Entry 6HWA (X-ray diffraction, 2.80 A resolution); this record covers chains S and T of the 28 polymer chains in the assembly.

# Chain S
Molecule: Proteasome subunit alpha type-6
Organism: Saccharomyces cerevisiae S288c
Notes: EC 3.4.25.1
UniProtKB: P40302 (PSA6_YEAST); residues 0-233 here correspond to UniProt positions 1-234 (UniProt number = residue number + 1)
Sequence (234 residues; row label = number of the first residue in the row; numbering starts at 0):
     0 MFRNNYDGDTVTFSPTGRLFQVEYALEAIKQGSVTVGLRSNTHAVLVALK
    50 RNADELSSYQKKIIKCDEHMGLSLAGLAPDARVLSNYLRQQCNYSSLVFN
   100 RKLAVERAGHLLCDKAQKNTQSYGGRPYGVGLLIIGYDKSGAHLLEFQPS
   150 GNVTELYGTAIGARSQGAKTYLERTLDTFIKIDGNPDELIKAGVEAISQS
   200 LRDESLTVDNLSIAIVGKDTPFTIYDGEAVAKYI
Unresolved in the structure: 0-2
Curated features (UniProtKB/Swiss-Prot):
  - modified residue: Ser13 (Phosphoserine)
  - cross-link: Lys190 (Glycyl lysine isopeptide (Lys-Gly) (interchain with G-Cter in ubiquitin))

# Chain T
Molecule: Probable proteasome subunit alpha type-7
Organism: Saccharomyces cerevisiae S288c
Notes: EC 3.4.25.1
UniProtKB: P21242 (PSA7_YEAST); residues -3 to 284 here correspond to UniProt positions 1-288 (UniProt number = residue number + 4)
Sequence (288 residues; each row starts with the number of its first residue; numbers below 1 keep their minus sign (Met-3 is residue -3)):
    -3 MTSIGTGYDLSNSVFSPDGRNFQVEYAVKAVENGTTSIGIKCNDGVVFAV
    47 EKLITSKLLVPQKNVKIQVVDRHIGCVYSGLIPDGRHLVNRGREEAASFK
    97 KLYKTPIPIPAFADRLGQYVQAHTLYNSVRPFGVSTIFGGVDKNGAHLYM
   147 LEPSGSYWGYKGAATGKGRQSAKAELEKLVDHHPEGLSAREAVKQAAKII
   197 YLAHEDNKEKDFELEISWCSLSETNGLHKFVKGDLLQEAIDFAQKEINGD
   247 DDEDEDDSDNVMSSDDENAPVATNANATTDQEGDIHLE
Unresolved in the structure: -3 to 1, 245-284
Curated features (UniProtKB/Swiss-Prot):
  - modified residue: Thr-2 (N-acetylthreonine)

# How chain S and chain T interact
Residue-residue contacts (63):
  Asn4(S) with Leu6(T)
  Tyr5(S) with Asp5(T), hydrogen bond; Leu6(T), hydrophobic
  Thr9(S) with Arg126(T)
  Val10(S) with Gln19(T); Asn123(T); Ser124(T); Val125(T); Arg126(T)
  Thr11(S) with Leu6(T); Gln19(T)
  Phe12(S) with Gln19(T), hydrogen bond (backbone-side chain); Tyr22(T); Ala23(T), hydrophobic; Arg126(T); Pro127(T)
  Ser13(S) with Tyr22(T)
  Pro14(S) with Tyr22(T), hydrophobic; Lys25(T)
  Thr15(S) with Lys25(T)
  Gly16(S) with Tyr22(T); Lys25(T); Ala26(T)
  Leu18(S) with Leu77(T), hydrophobic; Arg126(T)
  Glu105(S) with Lys59(T)
  His109(S) with Arg82(T)
  Cys112(S) with Arg82(T)
  Asp113(S) with Arg82(T), salt bridge; Asn86(T)
  Gln116(S) with Pro79(T); Asp80(T); His83(T), hydrogen bond; Arg126(T)
  Thr119(S) with Arg126(T), hydrogen bond (backbone-side chain)
  Gln120(S) with Val125(T); Arg126(T), hydrogen bond (backbone-backbone); Pro127(T); Phe128(T)
  Ser121(S) with Ser124(T)
  Tyr122(S) with Ser124(T), hydrogen bond (backbone-backbone)
  Ser149(S) with Pro79(T)
  Gly150(S) with Pro79(T)
  Asn151(S) with Ile78(T); Pro79(T)
  Thr153(S) with Leu55(T); Asn60(T)
  Glu154(S) with Val56(T); Lys59(T); Asn60(T), hydrogen bond (backbone-side chain)
  Leu155(S) with Leu54(T); Leu55(T), hydrophobic; Val56(T)
  Tyr156(S) with Leu54(T), hydrogen bond (backbone-backbone); Leu55(T); Val56(T); Pro57(T)
  Gly157(S) with Leu54(T)
  Lys168(S) with Leu54(T)
  Leu171(S) with Leu54(T)
  Glu172(S) with Ser52(T), hydrogen bond; Lys53(T), hydrogen bond (side chain-backbone)
  Leu175(S) with Lys53(T)
Interface residues without a listed pair, chain S (37 interface residues in all): Arg38, Lys117, Ser139, His142, Val152
Interface residues without a listed pair, chain T (30 interface residues in all): His119, Gly129

# Overview
37 residues of chain S and 30 residues of chain T are in contact; the contacts include 10 hydrogen bonds and 1
salt bridge. Polar contacts include Asp113(S)-Arg82(T), Tyr5(S)-Asp5(T) and Phe12(S)-Gln19(T).
Here chain S is Proteasome subunit alpha type-6 and chain T is Probable proteasome subunit alpha type-7, both
from Saccharomyces cerevisiae S288c. Entry 6HWA (Yeast 20S proteasome in complex with 43) was determined by
X-ray diffraction (same publication as 6HTB, 6HTC, 6HTD, 6HTP, 6HTR, 6HUB and 30 further entries).
